PDB entry 8HL6 | X-ray diffraction, 1.80 A resolution | chain A

== Chain A ==
Protein: Protein N-lysine methyltransferase METTL21D
Source organism: Homo sapiens
Notes: EC 2.1.1.-
UniProtKB: Q9H867 (MT21D_HUMAN); numbering as in UniProt (aligned over 1-229)
Sequence (235 residues; row label = number of the first residue in the row):
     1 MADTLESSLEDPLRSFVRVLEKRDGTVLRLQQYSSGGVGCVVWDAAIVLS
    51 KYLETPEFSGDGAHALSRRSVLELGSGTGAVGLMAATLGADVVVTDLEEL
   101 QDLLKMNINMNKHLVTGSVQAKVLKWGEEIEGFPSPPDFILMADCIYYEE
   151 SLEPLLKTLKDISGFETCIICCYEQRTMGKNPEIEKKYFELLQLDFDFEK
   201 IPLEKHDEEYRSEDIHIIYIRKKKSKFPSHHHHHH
Unresolved in the structure: 1-15, 228-235
Construct notes: expression tag (230-235)
Swiss-Prot annotation at these positions:
  - binding site (S-adenosyl-L-methionine): Trp43, Gly75 to Gly77, Asp96, Trp126, Ala143, Tyr148
  - modified residue: Ala2 (N-acetylalanine), Ser8 (Phosphoserine)
Ligand contacts: S-adenosylmethionine (SAM): Cys40, Val41, Val42, Trp43, Ala46, Glu73, Gly75, Ser76, Gly77, Asp96, Leu97, Leu100, Leu124, Lys125, Trp126, Ala143, Asp144, Tyr148, Ser151
From the paper describing this entry:
  - binding site for S-adenosylmethionine: Trp43, Gly75, Asp96, Trp126, Tyr148, Ser151
  - mutagenesis - R18A, D44A, E174A, D214A: decreased catalytic activity

== Overview ==
Ligands of chain A: S-adenosylmethionine. Curated annotation (UniProt) lists 8 S-adenosyl-L-methionine-binding
residues. From the paper: a binding site for S-adenosylmethionine at Trp43, Gly75 and Asp96 among others;
R18A, D44A and E174A, among others, reduce catalytic activity.
Chain A is Protein N-lysine methyltransferase METTL21D (Homo sapiens); the structure, Crystal structure of
human valosin-containing protein methyltransferase, was determined by X-ray diffraction, deposited together
with 8HL7.
